Entry 4Y28 (X-ray diffraction, 2.80 A resolution); this record covers chains C and D of the 16 polymer chains in the assembly.

# Chain C
Protein: Photosystem I iron-sulfur center
Source organism: Pisum sativum
Notes: EC 1.97.1.12
UniProtKB: P10793 (PSAC_PEA); residues 1-81 here = UniProt positions 1-81
Sequence (81 residues; row label = number of the first residue in the row):
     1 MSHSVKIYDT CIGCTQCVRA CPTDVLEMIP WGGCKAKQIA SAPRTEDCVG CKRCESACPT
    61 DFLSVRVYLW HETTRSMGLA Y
Unresolved in the structure: 1
UniProt features mapped onto this chain:
  - binding site ([4Fe-4S] cluster): Cys11, Cys14, Cys17, Cys21, Cys48, Cys51, Cys54, Cys58
Ion coordination: 4Fe-4S cluster Fe site 1: Cys11, Cys14, Cys17, Cys58; 4Fe-4S cluster Fe site 2 near Cys48 (its only coordinating residue here)
Ligand contacts:
  - 4Fe-4S cluster (SF4), molecule 1: Val5, Cys21, Pro22, Thr23, Val25, Leu26, Cys48, Val49, Gly50, Cys51, Lys52, Arg53, Cys54, Val67
  - 4Fe-4S cluster (SF4), molecule 2: Cys11, Ile12, Gly13, Cys14, Thr15, Gln16, Cys17, Met28, Ala40, Ala57, Cys58, Pro59, Thr60, Ser64, Val65

# Chain D
Protein: Photosystem I reaction center subunit II, chloroplastic
Source organism: Pisum sativum
Sequence (147 residues; each row starts with the number of its first residue):
    65 KEAPVGTPPE LDPNTPSPIF GGSTGGLLRK AQVEEFYVIT WESPKEQIFE MPTGGAAIMR
   125 EGPNLLKLAR KEQCLALGTR LRSKYKIKYQ FYRVFPSGEV QYLHPKDGVY PEKVNPGRQG
   185 VGVNFRSIGK NVSPIEVKFT GKQPYDL
Unresolved in the structure: 65-70

# How chain C and chain D interact
Residue-residue contacts (66; chain C residue first):
  Ser4(C) - Tyr209(D)
  Lys6(C) - Gly186(D)
  Lys6(C) - Tyr209(D)
  Lys6(C) - Asp210(D)
  Ile7(C) - Gly186(D)  hydrogen bond (backbone-backbone)
  Ile7(C) - Val187(D)
  Ile7(C) - Asn188(D)  hydrogen bond (backbone-backbone)
  Tyr8(C) - Asn188(D)
  Tyr8(C) - Arg190(D)
  Tyr8(C) - Ser191(D)
  Tyr8(C) - Ile192(D)
  Tyr8(C) - Asn195(D)  hydrogen bond
  Asp9(C) - Asn188(D)  hydrogen bond (backbone-backbone)
  Asp9(C) - Phe189(D)
  Asp9(C) - Arg190(D)
  Asp9(C) - Ser191(D)  hydrogen bond (side chain-backbone)
  Thr10(C) - Ser191(D)
  Val18(C) - Pro175(D)  hydrophobic
  Val18(C) - Glu176(D)
  Arg19(C) - Glu176(D)
  Pro22(C) - Glu136(D)
  Pro22(C) - Leu139(D)
  Thr23(C) - Lys135(D)  hydrogen bond (backbone-side chain)
  Thr23(C) - Glu136(D)
  Thr23(C) - Leu139(D)
  Asp24(C) - Leu139(D)
  Asp24(C) - His168(D)  salt bridge
  Asp24(C) - Pro175(D)
  Leu26(C) - Pro175(D)
  Glu27(C) - Pro175(D)
  Glu27(C) - Arg182(D)
  Met28(C) - Pro175(D)  hydrogen bond (backbone-backbone)
  Met28(C) - Glu176(D)
  Met28(C) - Val178(D)
  Met28(C) - Asn179(D)
  Met28(C) - Arg182(D)  hydrogen bond (backbone-side chain)
  Ile29(C) - Val178(D)
  Ile29(C) - Arg182(D)
  Ile29(C) - Gln183(D)
  Ile29(C) - Gly184(D)
  Pro30(C) - Val178(D)
  Pro30(C) - Asn179(D)
  Pro30(C) - Pro180(D)  hydrophobic
  Trp31(C) - Phe189(D)
  Gln38(C) - Val178(D)
  Ala40(C) - Val187(D)
  Ser41(C) - Gly184(D)
  Ser41(C) - Val185(D)  hydrogen bond (side chain-backbone)
  Ala42(C) - Val185(D)  hydrogen bond (backbone-backbone)
  Pro43(C) - Val185(D)  hydrophobic
  Arg44(C) - Lys170(D)
  Asp47(C) - Lys135(D)  salt bridge
  Asp47(C) - Arg157(D)  salt bridge
  Tyr68(C) - Tyr209(D)  hydrophobic
  Trp70(C) - Tyr209(D)
  Thr74(C) - Glu98(D)  hydrogen bond
  Arg75(C) - Glu99(D)  salt bridge
  Arg75(C) - Arg157(D)
  Gly78(C) - Arg134(D)
  Leu79(C) - Lys94(D)
  Leu79(C) - Arg134(D)
  Ala80(C) - Leu92(D)
  Ala80(C) - Lys94(D)
  Ala80(C) - Arg134(D)
  Tyr81(C) - Leu92(D)  hydrophobic
  Tyr81(C) - Lys94(D)
Interface residues without a listed pair, chain C (37 interface residues in all): Val5, Thr15, Cys21, Ile39, Val49
Interface residues without a listed pair, chain D (35 interface residues in all): Tyr101, Ala133, Leu167, Pro169, Gln207

# In short
Chain C and chain D form an interface of 37 and 35 residues respectively, with 11 hydrogen bonds and 4 salt
bridges. Polar pairs include Asp24(C)-His168(D), Asp47(C)-Lys135(D) and Asp47(C)-Arg157(D). Bound to chain C:
4Fe-4S cluster. From UniProt: 8 [4Fe-4S] cluster-binding residues on chain C.
Here chain C is Photosystem I iron-sulfur center and chain D is Photosystem I reaction center subunit II,
chloroplastic, both from Pisum sativum. Entry 4Y28 (The structure of plant photosystem I super-complex at 2.8
angstrom resolution) was determined by X-ray diffraction.
